Entry 8JXS (electron microscopy, 3.00 A resolution); this record covers chains H and L of the 5 polymer chains in the assembly.

== Chain H ==
Molecule: Fab 8D3 heavy chain
Source organism: Mus musculus
Notes: antibody fragment or engineered binder
Chain sequence (253 residues; each row starts with the number of its first residue; numbers below 1 keep their minus sign (Met-18 is residue -18)):
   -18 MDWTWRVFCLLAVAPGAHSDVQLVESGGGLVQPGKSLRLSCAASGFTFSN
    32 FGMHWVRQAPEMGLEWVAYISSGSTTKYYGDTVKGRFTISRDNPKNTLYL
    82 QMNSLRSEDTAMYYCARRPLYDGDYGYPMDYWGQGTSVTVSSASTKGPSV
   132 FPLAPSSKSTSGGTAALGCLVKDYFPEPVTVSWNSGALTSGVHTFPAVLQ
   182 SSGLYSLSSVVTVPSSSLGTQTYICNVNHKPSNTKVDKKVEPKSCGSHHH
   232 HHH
Disordered / not traced: -18 to 0, 137-145, 196-204, 221-234

== Chain L ==
Molecule: Fab 8D3 light chain
Source organism: Mus musculus
Notes: antibody fragment or engineered binder
Chain sequence (239 residues; numbered -19 to 219; the number before each row is that of its first residue; numbers below 1 keep their minus sign (Met-19 is residue -19)):
   -19 MVLQTQVFISLLLWISGAYGNIMLTQSPSSLAVSAGERVTMSCKSTQSIL
    31 YNSNQKTYLAWYQQKPGQSPKLLIYWASTRASGVPDRFTGSGSGTDFTLT
    81 INSVQPEDLAVYYCHQYLSAWTFGGGTKLEIKRTVAAPSVFIFPPSDEQL
   131 KSGTASVVCLLNNFYPREAKVQWKVDNALQSGNSQESVTEQDSKDSTYSL
   181 SSTLTLSKADYEKHKVYACEVTHQGLSSPVTKSFNRGEC
Disordered / not traced: -19 to 0, 150-162, 185-219

== How chain H and chain L interact ==
Residue-residue contacts (60; chain H residue first):
  His35(H) - Trp101(L)
  Val37(H) - Phe103(L)  hydrophobic
  Gln39(H) - Gln44(L)  hydrogen bond
  Gln39(H) - Tyr93(L)  hydrogen bond
  Leu45(H) - Tyr93(L)  hydrophobic
  Leu45(H) - Phe103(L)
  Trp47(H) - Trp101(L)
  Trp47(H) - Phe103(L)
  Tyr50(H) - Trp101(L)  hydrophobic
  Asp62(H) - Asn1(L)  hydrogen bond
  Tyr95(H) - Gln44(L)
  Arg99(H) - Trp101(L)
  Asp103(H) - Tyr38(L)
  Gly104(H) - Asn34(L)  hydrogen bond (backbone-side chain)
  Gly104(H) - Tyr38(L)  hydrogen bond (backbone-side chain)
  Tyr106(H) - Tyr55(L)
  Tyr106(H) - Trp56(L)
  Gly107(H) - Tyr55(L)
  Gly107(H) - Trp56(L)
  Gly107(H) - Tyr97(L)  hydrogen bond (backbone-side chain)
  Tyr108(H) - Tyr55(L)  hydrogen bond
  Pro109(H) - Ala40(L)  hydrophobic
  Pro109(H) - Tyr42(L)
  Pro109(H) - Leu52(L)  hydrophobic
  Pro109(H) - Tyr55(L)
  Pro109(H) - Tyr97(L)  hydrophobic
  Met110(H) - Tyr42(L)  hydrogen bond (backbone-side chain)
  Met110(H) - Phe103(L)  hydrophobic
  Trp113(H) - Tyr42(L)
  Trp113(H) - Ser49(L)
  Trp113(H) - Pro50(L)
  Trp113(H) - Phe103(L)  hydrophobic
  Gly114(H) - Ser49(L)
  Phe132(H) - Glu128(L)
  Phe132(H) - Gln129(L)
  Pro133(H) - Ser126(L)
  Leu134(H) - Phe123(L)  hydrophobic
  Leu134(H) - Pro124(L)
  Leu134(H) - Val138(L)  hydrophobic
  Ala135(H) - Phe123(L)
  Pro136(H) - Phe123(L)  hydrophobic
  Ala147(H) - Phe123(L)
  Ser171(H) - Lys174(L)  hydrogen bond
  Thr175(H) - Thr169(L)
  Phe176(H) - Leu140(L)  hydrophobic
  Phe176(H) - Ser167(L)
  Phe176(H) - Thr169(L)
  Phe176(H) - Ser179(L)
  Phe176(H) - Leu180(L)
  Phe176(H) - Ser181(L)
  Pro177(H) - Ser167(L)
  Pro177(H) - Val168(L)
  Pro177(H) - Thr169(L)
  Val179(H) - Gln165(L)
  Val179(H) - Glu166(L)
  Val179(H) - Ser167(L)
  Gln181(H) - Gln165(L)
  Ser187(H) - Gln165(L)  hydrogen bond
  Val191(H) - Leu140(L)  hydrophobic
  Thr193(H) - Asn142(L)
Also at the interface, not in a pair above, chain H (41 interface residues in all): Glu46, Tyr59, Asp105, Asp111, Leu151, Lys153, His174, Leu180
Also at the interface, not in a pair above, chain L (35 interface residues in all): Tyr31, His95, Ala100

== In short ==
Chain H and chain L form an interface of 41 and 35 residues respectively; the contacts include 10 hydrogen
bonds. Among the polar pairs are Gln39(H)-Gln44(L), Gln39(H)-Tyr93(L) and Asp62(H)-Asn1(L).
Here chain H is Fab 8D3 heavy chain and chain L is Fab 8D3 light chain, both from Mus musculus. Entry 8JXS
(Structure of nanobody-bound DRD1_PF-6142 complex) was determined by electron microscopy (same publication as
8JXR).
